PDB entry 8GZ7 | electron microscopy, 3.50 A resolution | chains C and D of the 8 polymer chains in the assembly

[Chain C]
Name: Gamma-hemolysin component B
From: Staphylococcus aureus
UniProt: P0A077 (HLGB_STAAU); residues 16-300 here correspond to UniProt positions 41-325 (UniProt number = residue number + 25)
Sequence (271 residues; numbered 16 to 300; 14 numbers in that range are skipped by the numbering (no residue carries them; nothing is unmodelled there); the number before each row is that of its first residue):
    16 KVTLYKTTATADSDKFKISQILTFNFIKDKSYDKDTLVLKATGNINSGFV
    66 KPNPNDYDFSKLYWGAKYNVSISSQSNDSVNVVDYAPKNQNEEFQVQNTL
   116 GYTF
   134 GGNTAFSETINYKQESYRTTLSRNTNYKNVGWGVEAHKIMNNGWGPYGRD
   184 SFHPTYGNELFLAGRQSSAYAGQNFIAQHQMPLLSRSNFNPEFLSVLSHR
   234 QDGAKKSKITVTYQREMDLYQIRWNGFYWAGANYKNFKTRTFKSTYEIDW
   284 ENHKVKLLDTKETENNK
Unresolved in the structure: 134

[Chain D]
Name: Gamma-hemolysin component A
From: Staphylococcus aureus
UniProt: P0A074 (HLGA_STAAU); residues 3-280 here correspond to UniProt positions 32-309 (UniProt number = residue number + 29)
Sequence (265 residues; numbered 3 to 280; 13 numbers in that range are skipped by the numbering (no residue carries them; nothing is unmodelled there); the number before each row is that of its first residue):
     3 KIEDIGQGAEIIKRTQDITSKRLAITQNIQFDFVKDKKYNKDALVVKMQG
    53 FISSRTTYSDLKKYPYIKRMIWPFQYNISLKTKDSNVDLINYLPKNKIDS
   103 ADVSQKLGYNI
   127 GSFNYSKTISYNQKNYVTEVESQNSKGVKWGVKANSFVTPNGQVSAYDQY
   177 LFAQDPTGPAARDYFVPDNQLPPLIQSGFNPSFITTLSHERGKGDKSEFE
   227 ITYGRNMDATYAYVTRHRLAVDRKHDAFKNRNVTVKYEVNWKTHEVKIKS
   277 ITPK
Unresolved in the structure: 127

[How chain C and chain D interact]
Contacting residue pairs - 89 pairs, chain C then chain D:
  Leu-19(C) / Glu-5(D)
  Leu-19(C) / Lys-40(D)
  Tyr-20(C) / Lys-40(D)
  Lys-21(C) / Glu-5(D)  salt bridge
  Lys-21(C) / Asp-6(D)
  Lys-21(C) / Ile-7(D)
  Lys-21(C) / Gln-9(D)
  Lys-21(C) / Asp-38(D)  salt bridge
  Lys-21(C) / Lys-40(D)  hydrogen bond (backbone-backbone)
  Lys-21(C) / Tyr-41(D)
  Lys-21(C) / Asn-42(D)  hydrogen bond (backbone-backbone)
  Thr-22(C) / Tyr-41(D)
  Thr-22(C) / Asn-42(D)
  Thr-23(C) / Tyr-41(D)
  Thr-23(C) / Lys-43(D)  hydrogen bond (backbone-side chain)
  Thr-23(C) / Ile-92(D)
  Asp-27(C) / Asn-150(D)  hydrogen bond
  Asp-27(C) / Ser-151(D)  hydrogen bond (side chain-backbone)
  Ser-34(C) / Gln-149(D)  hydrogen bond
  Ile-36(C) / Leu-91(D)
  Ile-36(C) / Ile-92(D)
  Ile-36(C) / Tyr-94(D)  hydrophobic
  Ile-36(C) / Gln-149(D)
  Thr-38(C) / Asp-6(D)
  Asn-40(C) / Ile-4(D)
  Asn-40(C) / Glu-5(D)
  Asn-40(C) / Asp-6(D)
  Val-53(C) / Lys-3(D)
  Val-53(C) / Ile-4(D)
  Lys-55(C) / Ile-4(D)
  Thr-57(C) / Lys-97(D)  hydrogen bond
  Gly-58(C) / Tyr-94(D)  hydrogen bond (backbone-side chain)
  Gly-58(C) / Gln-149(D)
  Asn-59(C) / Gln-149(D)
  Asp-99(C) / Lys-3(D)  salt bridge
  Asn-136(C) / Asn-112(D)
  Thr-137(C) / Tyr-111(D)
  Thr-137(C) / Asn-112(D)
  Thr-137(C) / Ile-113(D)  hydrogen bond (backbone-backbone)
  Ala-138(C) / Tyr-111(D)
  Ala-138(C) / Asn-112(D)
  Phe-139(C) / Leu-109(D)
  Phe-139(C) / Gly-110(D)
  Phe-139(C) / Tyr-111(D)  hydrogen bond (backbone-backbone)
  Ser-140(C) / Lys-108(D)  hydrogen bond
  Ser-140(C) / Leu-109(D)
  Glu-141(C) / Gln-107(D)
  Glu-141(C) / Lys-108(D)
  Glu-141(C) / Leu-109(D)  hydrogen bond (backbone-backbone)
  Thr-142(C) / Ser-106(D)
  Thr-142(C) / Gln-107(D)
  Thr-142(C) / Lys-108(D)
  Ile-143(C) / Ser-106(D)
  Ile-143(C) / Gln-107(D)  hydrogen bond (backbone-backbone)
  Asn-144(C) / Val-105(D)
  Asn-144(C) / Ser-106(D)
  Tyr-145(C) / Asp-104(D)
  Tyr-145(C) / Val-105(D)  hydrogen bond (backbone-backbone)
  Tyr-145(C) / Gln-107(D)  hydrogen bond
  Tyr-145(C) / Lys-133(D)
  Lys-146(C) / Ser-102(D)
  Lys-146(C) / Ala-103(D)
  Lys-146(C) / Asp-104(D)  salt bridge
  Gln-147(C) / Ser-102(D)  hydrogen bond (backbone-side chain)
  Gln-147(C) / Ala-103(D)  hydrogen bond (backbone-backbone)
  Gln-147(C) / Val-105(D)
  Glu-148(C) / Asp-101(D)
  Ser-149(C) / Ile-100(D)
  Ser-149(C) / Asp-101(D)  hydrogen bond
  Tyr-150(C) / Ile-100(D)  hydrophobic
  His-212(C) / Tyr-173(D)
  Leu-216(C) / Asn-98(D)
  Leu-216(C) / Lys-99(D)
  Leu-216(C) / Glu-145(D)
  Arg-219(C) / Glu-145(D)  salt bridge
  Ser-220(C) / Asn-98(D)
  Asn-221(C) / Asn-98(D)  hydrogen bond (backbone-side chain)
  Asn-221(C) / Val-146(D)
  Asn-221(C) / Glu-147(D)  hydrogen bond (side chain-backbone)
  Asn-221(C) / Ser-148(D)
  Asn-221(C) / Gln-149(D)
  Asn-223(C) / Tyr-94(D)  hydrogen bond
  Asn-223(C) / Lys-97(D)
  Asn-223(C) / Asn-98(D)  hydrogen bond (side chain-backbone)
  Asn-223(C) / Val-146(D)
  Pro-224(C) / Lys-97(D)
  Glu-225(C) / Lys-97(D)  salt bridge
  Leu-227(C) / Lys-3(D)
  Leu-227(C) / Ile-4(D)  hydrophobic
Interface residues without a listed pair, chain C (47 interface residues in all): Thr-25, Leu-54, Val-167, Met-173, Leu-217, Val-229, Lys-287
Interface residues without a listed pair, chain D (43 interface residues in all): Asp-90, Ile-135, Ser-214

[In short]
The interface between chain C and chain D involves 47 residues on one side and 43 on the other; the contacts
include 22 hydrogen bonds and 6 salt bridges. Polar pairs include Lys-21(C)/Glu-5(D), Lys-21(C)/Asp-38(D) and
Asp-99(C)/Lys-3(D).
Here chain C is Gamma-hemolysin component B and chain D is Gamma-hemolysin component A, both from
Staphylococcus aureus. Entry 8GZ7 (Octahedral supramolecular assembly of the bicomponent gamma-hemolysin
octameric pore complexes from Staphylococcus aureus Newman) was determined by electron microscopy.
